7EQC - chains C and I of the 4 polymer chains in the assembly; structure by X-ray diffraction, 2.50 A resolution.

== Chain C ==
Molecule: CYtoKinesis defect
Source organism: Caenorhabditis elegans
Reference sequence: Q9XUS9 (Q9XUS9_CAEEL); residues 1-120 here = UniProt positions 1-120
Chain sequence (124 residues; row label = number of the first residue in the row; numbers below 1 keep their minus sign (Gly-3 is residue -3)):
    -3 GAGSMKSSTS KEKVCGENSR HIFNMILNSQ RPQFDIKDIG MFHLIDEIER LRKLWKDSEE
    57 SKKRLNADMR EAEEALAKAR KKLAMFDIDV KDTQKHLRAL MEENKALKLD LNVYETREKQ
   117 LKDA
Disordered / not traced: -3 to 8, 115-120
Construct notes: expression tag (-3 to 0)

== Chain I ==
Molecule: Kinesin-like protein
Source organism: Caenorhabditis elegans
Reference sequence: G5EG83 (G5EG83_CAEEL); residues 430-555 here = UniProt positions 430-555
Chain sequence (134 residues; each row starts with the number of its first residue):
   422 GHMGSSGGKQ VERMPSERIP HSFFTQWNSE LDGSVRMEDD GSREIPCPPT FCLTDCNDKD
   482 TVDSMYKYAR KLSSLQNSSE EGPSSTLLTM IRQYMMEADY QRVEIARLKD SLNDKDEEIK
   542 KLRGFCSRYK RENA
Disordered / not traced: 422-438, 546-555
Construct notes: expression tag (422-429)

== Chain C / chain I interface ==
Residue-residue contacts - 55 pairs, chain C then chain I:
  Lys9(C) with Glu451(I), hydrogen bond (backbone-side chain)
  Val10(C) with Phe444(I), hydrophobic; Gln447(I); Trp448(I); Glu451(I), hydrogen bond (backbone-side chain)
  Cys11(C) with Trp448(I); Glu451(I); Leu452(I), hydrophobic
  Ser15(C) with Leu452(I); Tyr515(I), hydrogen bond
  Arg16(C) with Glu451(I), salt bridge; Leu452(I); Ser455(I)
  His17(C) with Met511(I)
  Ile18(C) with Met511(I); Ile512(I), hydrophobic; Tyr515(I), hydrophobic
  Phe19(C) with Leu452(I), hydrophobic; Val456(I), hydrophobic
  Asn20(C) with Ser455(I); Val456(I); Arg457(I), hydrogen bond (side chain-backbone)
  Met21(C) with Leu508(I), hydrophobic; Met511(I), hydrophobic
  Ile22(C) with Leu508(I), hydrophobic
  Leu23(C) with Val456(I), hydrophobic; Met458(I), hydrophobic
  Asn24(C) with Arg457(I), hydrogen bond (side chain-backbone); Met458(I); Glu459(I), hydrogen bond; Arg464(I), hydrogen bond (backbone-side chain)
  Ser25(C) with Arg464(I)
  Gln26(C) with Arg464(I), hydrogen bond (backbone-side chain)
  Arg27(C) with Glu501(I)
  Pro28(C) with Arg464(I); Gln497(I); Glu501(I)
  Gln29(C) with Ile466(I)
  Phe30(C) with Ile466(I), hydrophobic; Gln497(I)
  Asp34(C) with Pro469(I); Tyr489(I)
  Ile35(C) with Phe472(I); Tyr489(I); Leu493(I), hydrophobic
  Gly36(C) with Phe472(I)
  His39(C) with Phe472(I)
  Leu40(C) with Phe472(I), hydrophobic; Met486(I), hydrophobic
  Glu43(C) with Phe472(I); Cys473(I); Leu474(I), hydrogen bond (side chain-backbone)
  Arg46(C) with Cys473(I); Leu474(I), hydrogen bond (side chain-backbone)
  Leu47(C) with Leu474(I), hydrophobic
Other interface residues (no listed pair), chain C (29 interface residues in all): Gly12, Asn14
Other interface residues (no listed pair), chain I (27 interface residues in all): Asn498, Thr507

== Overview ==
29 residues of chain C and 27 residues of chain I are in contact; the contacts include 10 hydrogen bonds and 1
salt bridge. Among the polar pairs are Arg16(C)-Glu451(I), Lys9(C)-Glu451(I) and Val10(C)-Glu451(I).
Chain C is CYtoKinesis defect and chain I is Kinesin-like protein, both from Caenorhabditis elegans; the
structure, Crystal structure of the mini-centralspindlin complex, was determined by X-ray diffraction (same
publication as 7EQB).
